Entry 6BJ3 (X-ray diffraction, 1.90 A resolution); this record covers chains A and C of the 5 polymer chains in the assembly.

== Chain A ==
Molecule: HLA class I histocompatibility antigen, B-35 alpha chain
From: Homo sapiens
UniProt: P30685 (1B35_HUMAN); residues 1-276 here correspond to UniProt positions 25-300 (UniProt number = residue number + 24)
Amino-acid sequence (276 residues; row label = number of the first residue in the row):
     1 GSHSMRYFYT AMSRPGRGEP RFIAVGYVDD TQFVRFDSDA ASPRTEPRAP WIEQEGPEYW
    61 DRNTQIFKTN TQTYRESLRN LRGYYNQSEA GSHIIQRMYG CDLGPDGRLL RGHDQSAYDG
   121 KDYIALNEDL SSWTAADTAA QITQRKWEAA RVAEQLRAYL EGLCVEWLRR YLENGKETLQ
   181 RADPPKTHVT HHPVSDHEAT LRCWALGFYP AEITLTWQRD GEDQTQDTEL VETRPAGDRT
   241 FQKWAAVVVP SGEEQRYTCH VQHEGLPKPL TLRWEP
Disordered / not traced: 1
Disulfide bonds: Cys101-Cys164, Cys203-Cys259
From the paper describing this entry:
  - mutagenesis - S116F: increased expression

== Chain C ==
Molecule: HIV Pol B35 peptide
Amino-acid sequence (9 residues; row label = number of the first residue in the row):
     1 IPLTEEAEL

== Chain A / chain C interface ==
Pairs across the interface - 38 pairs, chain A then chain C:
  Tyr7(A) with Ile1(C), hydrogen bond (side chain-backbone); Pro2(C)
  Tyr9(A) with Pro2(C); Glu6(C)
  Tyr59(A) with Ile1(C), hydrophobic
  Asn63(A) with Pro2(C)
  Ile66(A) with Leu3(C); Thr4(C)
  Phe67(A) with Pro2(C), hydrophobic
  Asn70(A) with Glu6(C)
  Thr73(A) with Glu6(C)
  Glu76(A) with Glu8(C)
  Ser77(A) with Glu8(C); Leu9(C), hydrogen bond (side chain-backbone)
  Asn80(A) with Glu8(C), hydrogen bond; Leu9(C), hydrogen bond (side chain-backbone)
  Leu81(A) with Leu9(C), hydrophobic
  Tyr84(A) with Leu9(C), hydrogen bond (side chain-backbone)
  Arg97(A) with Leu3(C); Glu6(C), salt bridge
  Tyr99(A) with Pro2(C); Leu3(C), hydrogen bond (side chain-backbone)
  Thr143(A) with Leu9(C), hydrogen bond (side chain-backbone)
  Lys146(A) with Glu8(C); Leu9(C), hydrogen bond (side chain-backbone)
  Trp147(A) with Ala7(C); Glu8(C), hydrogen bond (side chain-backbone); Leu9(C), hydrophobic
  Val152(A) with Ala7(C), hydrophobic
  Gln155(A) with Leu3(C); Glu5(C), hydrogen bond (side chain-backbone)
  Leu156(A) with Leu3(C), hydrophobic
  Tyr159(A) with Ile1(C), hydrogen bond (side chain-backbone); Pro2(C); Leu3(C)
  Leu163(A) with Ile1(C), hydrophobic
  Trp167(A) with Ile1(C)
  Tyr171(A) with Ile1(C), hydrogen bond (side chain-backbone)
Also at the interface, not in a pair above, chain A (29 interface residues in all): Met5, Tyr74, Ile95, Tyr123
The authors on this interface:
  - pairs named by the authors: Arg97(A)-Glu6(C) (hydrogen bond)

== In short ==
Chain A and chain C form an interface of 29 and 9 residues respectively; the contacts include 12 hydrogen
bonds and 1 salt bridge. Polar contacts include Arg97(A)-Glu6(C), Tyr7(A)-Ile1(C) and Ser77(A)-Leu9(C). The
paper describes a hydrogen bond between Arg97(A) and Glu6(C). From the paper: S116F of chain A increases
expression.
Chain A is HLA class I histocompatibility antigen, B-35 alpha chain (Homo sapiens) and chain C is HIV Pol B35
peptide; the structure, TCR55 in complex with HIV(Pol448-456)/HLA-B35, was determined by X-ray diffraction
together with 6BJ2 and 6BJ8 from the same study.
